Entry 7D1Z (electron microscopy, 3.15 A resolution); this record covers chains A and J of the 11 polymer chains in the assembly.

Chain A:
Protein: Histone H3.1
Source organism: Homo sapiens
Reference sequence: P68431 (H31_HUMAN); residues 1-135 here correspond to UniProt positions 2-136 (UniProt number = residue number + 1)
Chain sequence (139 residues; each row starts with the number of its first residue; numbers below 1 keep their minus sign (Gly-3 is residue -3)):
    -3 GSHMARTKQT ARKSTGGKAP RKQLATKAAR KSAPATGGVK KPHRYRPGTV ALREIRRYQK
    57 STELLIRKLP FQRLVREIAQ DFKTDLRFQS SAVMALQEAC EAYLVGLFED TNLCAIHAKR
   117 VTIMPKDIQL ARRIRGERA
Not modelled in the structure: -3 to 37, 135
Differences from the reference sequence: expression tag (-3 to 0)
Swiss-Prot annotation at these positions:
  - modified residue: Arg2 (Asymmetric dimethylarginine), Thr3 (Phosphothreonine), Lys4 (Allysine), Gln5 (5-glutamyl dopamine), Thr6 (Phosphothreonine), Arg8 (Citrulline), Lys9 (N6,N6,N6-trimethyllysine), Ser10 (ADP-ribosylserine), Thr11 (Phosphothreonine), Lys14 (N6-(2-hydroxyisobutyryl)lysine), Arg17 (Asymmetric dimethylarginine), Lys18 (N6-(2-hydroxyisobutyryl)lysine), Lys23 (N6-(2-hydroxyisobutyryl)lysine), Arg26 (Citrulline), Lys27 (N6,N6,N6-trimethyllysine), Ser28 (ADP-ribosylserine), Lys36 (N6,N6,N6-trimethyllysine), Lys37 (N6-methyllysine), Tyr41 (Phosphotyrosine), Lys56 (N6,N6,N6-trimethyllysine) and 8 more in UniProt
  - lipidation: Lys18 (N6-decanoyllysine)

Chain J:
Molecule: 145-nt DNA strand
Sequence (145 nucleotides; numbered -72 to 72; the number before each row is that of its first residue; numbers below 1 keep their minus sign (DA-72 is residue -72)):
   -72 ATCGATGTAT ATATCTGACA CGTGCCTGGA GACTAGGGAG TAATCCCCTT GGCGGTTAAA
   -12 ACGCGGGGGA CAGCGCGTAC GTGCGTTTAA GCGGTGCTAG AGCTGTCTAC GACCAATTGA
    48 GCGGCCTCGG CACCGGGATT CTGAT

How chain A and chain J interact:
Residue-residue contacts - 23 pairs, chain A then chain J:
  His39(A) with DG-69(J), base contact; DT-67(J), sugar contact
  Arg40(A) with DT9(J), hydrogen bond to the base; DG10(J), hydrogen bond to the sugar
  Tyr41(A) with DT-67(J), sugar contact; DG10(J), phosphate contact
  Pro43(A) with DG8(J), phosphate contact; DT9(J), phosphate contact
  Gly44(A) with DG8(J), phosphate contact; DT9(J), hydrogen bond to the phosphate
  Thr45(A) with DT9(J), phosphate contact
  Val46(A) with DT9(J), hydrogen bond to the phosphate; DG10(J), phosphate contact
  Ala47(A) with DT9(J), hydrogen bond to the phosphate
  Arg49(A) with DG-66(J), sugar contact
  Arg63(A) with DA17(J), phosphate contact; DG18(J), salt bridge to the phosphate
  Lys64(A) with DG18(J), hydrogen bond to the phosphate
  Leu65(A) with DA17(J), phosphate contact; DG18(J), hydrogen bond to the phosphate
  Pro66(A) with DA17(J), phosphate contact
  Arg69(A) with DA17(J), salt bridge to the phosphate
  Arg83(A) with DA26(J), hydrogen bond to the phosphate
Interface residues without a listed pair, chain A (16 interface residues in all): Arg42
Interface residues without a listed pair, chain J (12 interface residues in all): DA-68, DT-65, DG27

Overview:
The interface between chain A and chain J involves 16 residues on one side and 12 on the other, with 8
hydrogen bonds and 2 salt bridges. Among the polar pairs are Arg40(A)-DT9(J), Arg40(A)-DG10(J) and
Gly44(A)-DT9(J).
Chain A is Histone H3.1 (Homo sapiens) and chain J is a 145-nt DNA strand; the structure, Cryo-EM structure of
SET8-nucleosome complex, was determined by electron microscopy (same publication as 7D20).
